PDB entry 9OGL | electron microscopy, 3.10 A resolution | chains A and B of the 17 polymer chains in the assembly

# Chain A
Molecule: Envelope glycoprotein gp160
Source organism: Human immunodeficiency virus 1
UniProtKB: chimeric construct of A0A6H1VFU0, A0A6H1VCU6: residues 31-503 from A0A6H1VFU0 (A0A6H1VFU0_9PLVG) positions 30-504 (offset varies); residues 503-664 from A0A6H1VCU6 positions 509-661 (UniProt number = residue number - 3)
Amino-acid sequence (642 residues; each row starts with the number of its first residue; note: 27 numbers in that range are skipped by the numbering (no residue carries them; nothing is unmodelled there); a row labelled like 185A-185J holds insertion residues (185A, then the next letters in order)):
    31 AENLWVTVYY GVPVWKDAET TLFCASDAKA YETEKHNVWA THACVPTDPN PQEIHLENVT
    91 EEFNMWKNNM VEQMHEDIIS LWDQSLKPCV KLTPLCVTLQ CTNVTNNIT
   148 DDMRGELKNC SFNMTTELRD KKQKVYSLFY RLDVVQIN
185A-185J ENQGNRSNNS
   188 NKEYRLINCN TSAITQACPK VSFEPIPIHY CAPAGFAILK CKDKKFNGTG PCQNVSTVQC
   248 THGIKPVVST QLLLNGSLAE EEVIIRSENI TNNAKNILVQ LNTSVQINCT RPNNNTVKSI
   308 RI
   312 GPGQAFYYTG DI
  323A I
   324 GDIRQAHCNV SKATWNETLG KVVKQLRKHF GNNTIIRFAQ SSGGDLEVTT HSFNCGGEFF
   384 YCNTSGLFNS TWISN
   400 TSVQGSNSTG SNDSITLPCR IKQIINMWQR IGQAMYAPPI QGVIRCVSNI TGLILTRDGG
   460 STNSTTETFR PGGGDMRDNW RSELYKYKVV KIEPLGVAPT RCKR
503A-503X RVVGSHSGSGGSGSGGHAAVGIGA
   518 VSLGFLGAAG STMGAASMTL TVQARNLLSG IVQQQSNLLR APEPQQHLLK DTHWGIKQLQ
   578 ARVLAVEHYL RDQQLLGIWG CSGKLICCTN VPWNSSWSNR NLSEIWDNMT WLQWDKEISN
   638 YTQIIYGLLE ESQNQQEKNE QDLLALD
Unresolved in the structure: 31-32, 60-63, 148-151, 185A-185J, 400-409, 503A-503X, 549-567, 662-664
Cystine bridges: Cys-54/Cys-74, Cys-119/Cys-205, Cys-126/Cys-196, Cys-131/Cys-157, Cys-218/Cys-247, Cys-228/Cys-239, Cys-296/Cys-331, Cys-378/Cys-445, Cys-385/Cys-418, Cys-501/Cys-605, Cys-598/Cys-604
Covalently attached groups: glycan linked to Asn-88, Asn-276, Asn-332; N-acetylglucosamine (NAG) linked to Asn-133, Asn-156, Asn-160, Asn-197, Asn-234, Asn-241, Asn-262, Asn-289, Asn-295, Asn-301, Asn-339, Asn-386, Asn-392, Asn-448, Asn-611, Asn-625, Asn-637
Differences from the reference sequence: conflict Glu-106 (Thr105 in A0A6H1VFU0), Gln-240 (Pro239 in A0A6H1VFU0), Ile-271 (Met270 in A0A6H1VFU0), Leu-288 (Phe287 in A0A6H1VFU0), Ser-291 (Pro290 in A0A6H1VFU0), Val-304 (Arg303 in A0A6H1VFU0), Tyr-319 (Ala316 in A0A6H1VFU0), Gln-363 (Asn361 in A0A6H1VFU0), Ser-375 (Tyr373 in A0A6H1VFU0), Cys-501 (Ala498 in A0A6H1VFU0), Ser-519 (Phe516 in A0A6H1VCU6), Pro-559 (Ile556 in A0A6H1VCU6), Pro-561 (Ala558 in A0A6H1VCU6), Asp-568 (Leu565 in A0A6H1VCU6), His-570 (Val567 in A0A6H1VCU6), His-585 (Arg582 in A0A6H1VCU6), Cys-605 (Thr602 in A0A6H1VCU6); linker (503E-503R)

# Chain B
Molecule: Envelope glycoprotein gp160
Source organism: Human immunodeficiency virus 1
UniProtKB: chimeric construct of A0A6H1VFU0, A0A6H1VCU6: residues 31-503 from A0A6H1VFU0 (A0A6H1VFU0_9PLVG) positions 30-504 (offset varies); residues 503-664 from A0A6H1VCU6 positions 509-661 (UniProt number = residue number - 3)
Amino-acid sequence (642 residues; each row starts with the number of its first residue; note: 31 numbers in that range are skipped by the numbering (no residue carries them; nothing is unmodelled there); a row labelled like 184A-184L holds insertion residues (184A, then the next letters in order)):
    31 AENLWVTVYY GVPVWKDAET TLFCASDAKA YETEKHNVWA THACVPTDPN PQEIHLENVT
    91 EEFNMWKNNM VEQMHEDIIS LWDQSLKPCV KLTPLCVTLQ CTNVTNNITD D
   150 MRGELKNCSF NMTTELRDKK QKVYSLFYRL DVVQI
184A-184L NENQGNRSNNSN
   189 KEYRLINCNT SAITQACPKV SFEPIPIHYC APAGFAILKC KDKKFNGTGP CQNVSTVQCT
   249 HGIKPVVSTQ LLLNGSLAEE EVIIRSENIT NNAKNILVQL NTSVQINCTR PNNNTVKSIR
   309 I
   312 GPGQAFYYTG DI
  323A I
   324 GDIRQAHCNV SKATWNETLG KVVKQLRKHF GNNTIIRFAQ SSGGDLEVTT HSFNCGGEFF
   384 YCNTSGLFNS TWISN
   400 TSVQGSNSTG SNDSITLPCR IKQIINMWQR IGQAMYAPPI QGVIRCVSNI TGLILTRDGG
   460 STNSTTETFR PGGGDMRDNW RSELYKYKVV KIEPLGVAPT RCKR
503A-503Z RVVGSHSGSGGSGSGGHAAVGIGAVS
   520 LGFLGAAGST MGAASMTLTV QARNLLSGIV QQQSNLLRAP EPQQHLLKDT HWGIKQLQAR
   580 VLAVEHYLRD QQLLGIWGCS GKLICCTNVP WNSSWSNRNL SEIWDNMTWL QWDKEISNYT
   640 QIIYGLLEES QNQQEKNEQD LLALD
Unresolved in the structure: 31-32, 59-62, 184A-184L, 400-409, 503A-503Z, 547-571, 659-664
Cystine bridges: Cys-54/Cys-74, Cys-119/Cys-205, Cys-126/Cys-196, Cys-131/Cys-157, Cys-218/Cys-247, Cys-228/Cys-239, Cys-296/Cys-331, Cys-378/Cys-445, Cys-385/Cys-418, Cys-501/Cys-605, Cys-598/Cys-604
Covalently attached groups: N-acetylglucosamine (NAG) linked to Asn-88, Asn-133, Asn-156, Asn-160, Asn-197, Asn-234, Asn-241, Asn-262, Asn-289, Asn-295, Asn-301, Asn-339, Asn-386, Asn-448, Asn-611; glycan linked to Asn-276, Asn-332, Asn-392
Differences from the reference sequence: conflict Glu-106 (Thr105 in A0A6H1VFU0), Gln-240 (Pro239 in A0A6H1VFU0), Ile-271 (Met270 in A0A6H1VFU0), Leu-288 (Phe287 in A0A6H1VFU0), Ser-291 (Pro290 in A0A6H1VFU0), Val-304 (Arg303 in A0A6H1VFU0), Tyr-319 (Ala316 in A0A6H1VFU0), Gln-363 (Asn361 in A0A6H1VFU0), Ser-375 (Tyr373 in A0A6H1VFU0), Cys-501 (Ala498 in A0A6H1VFU0), Ser-503Z (Phe516 in A0A6H1VCU6), Pro-559 (Ile556 in A0A6H1VCU6), Pro-561 (Ala558 in A0A6H1VCU6), Asp-568 (Leu565 in A0A6H1VCU6), His-570 (Val567 in A0A6H1VCU6), His-585 (Arg582 in A0A6H1VCU6), Cys-605 (Thr602 in A0A6H1VCU6); linker (503E-503R)

# Chain A / chain B interface
Contacting residue pairs - 40 pairs, chain A then chain B:
  Glu-164(A) / Cys-126(B)
  Glu-164(A) / Arg-192(B)  salt bridge
  Glu-164(A) / Cys-196(B)
  Glu-164(A) / Asn-197(B)
  Leu-165(A) / Cys-126(B)
  Leu-165(A) / Val-127(B)
  Leu-165(A) / Thr-128(B)
  Leu-165(A) / Arg-192(B)
  Arg-166(A) / Thr-123(B)
  Arg-166(A) / Pro-124(B)
  Arg-166(A) / Cys-126(B)  hydrogen bond (backbone-backbone)
  Arg-166(A) / Thr-162(B)
  Asp-167(A) / Val-127(B)
  Asp-167(A) / Thr-128(B)  hydrogen bond (side chain-backbone)
  Asp-167(A) / Asn-160(B)
  Asp-167(A) / Lys-169(B)  salt bridge
  Lys-168(A) / Thr-128(B)
  Lys-168(A) / Glu-190(B)  salt bridge
  Arg-308(A) / Asn-197(B)
  Pro-313(A) / Cys-126(B)  hydrophobic
  Pro-313(A) / Cys-196(B)
  Pro-313(A) / Ser-199(B)
  Gly-314(A) / Thr-198(B)
  Arg-542(A) / Ile-595(B)
  Arg-542(A) / Asn-651(B)
  Leu-545(A) / Leu-587(B)
  Leu-545(A) / Gln-591(B)
  Gly-572(A) / Gln-577(B)
  Leu-576(A) / Leu-576(B)  hydrophobic
  Leu-576(A) / Gln-577(B)
  Leu-576(A) / Val-580(B)  hydrophobic
  Arg-579(A) / Gln-577(B)
  Arg-579(A) / Val-580(B)
  Arg-579(A) / Leu-581(B)
  Arg-579(A) / Glu-584(B)  salt bridge
  Val-580(A) / Val-580(B)  hydrophobic
  Val-583(A) / Val-583(B)  hydrophobic
  Val-583(A) / Leu-587(B)  hydrophobic
  Tyr-586(A) / Gln-591(B)  hydrogen bond
  Leu-587(A) / Leu-587(B)  hydrophobic
Other interface residues (no listed pair), chain B (29 interface residues in all): Ile-184, Ala-200, Ile-573, Arg-588, Glu-647

# Summary
The interface between chain A and chain B involves 17 residues on one side and 29 on the other; the contacts
include 3 hydrogen bonds and 4 salt bridges. Among the polar pairs are Glu-164(A)/Arg-192(B),
Asp-167(A)/Lys-169(B) and Lys-168(A)/Glu-190(B).
Chain A and chain B are both Envelope glycoprotein gp160 (Human immunodeficiency virus 1); the structure,
BG505 MD39.3 SOSIP.664 in complex with 3BC315, BG18 and VRC01 Fabs, was determined by electron microscopy
(same publication as 9OGM).
